PDB entry 5B2J | X-ray diffraction, 2.60 A resolution | chains B and J of the 10 polymer chains in the assembly

# Chain B
Name: Histone H4
Source organism: Homo sapiens
UniProt: P62805 (H4_HUMAN); residues 0-102 here correspond to UniProt positions 1-103 (UniProt number = residue number + 1)
Sequence (106 residues; each row starts with the number of its first residue; numbers below 1 keep their minus sign (Gly-3 is residue -3)):
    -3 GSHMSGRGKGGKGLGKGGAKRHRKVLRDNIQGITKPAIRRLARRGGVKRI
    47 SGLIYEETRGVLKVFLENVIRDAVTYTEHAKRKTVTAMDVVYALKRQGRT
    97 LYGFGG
Unresolved in the structure: -3 to 20
Construct notes: expression tag (-3 to -1)
Curated features (UniProtKB/Swiss-Prot):
  - DNA-binding region: Lys16 to Lys20
  - modified residue: Ser1 (N-acetylserine), Arg3 (Asymmetric dimethylarginine), Lys5 (N6-(2-hydroxyisobutyryl)lysine), Lys8 (N6-(2-hydroxyisobutyryl)lysine), Lys12 (N6-(2-hydroxyisobutyryl)lysine), Lys16 (N6-(2-hydroxyisobutyryl)lysine), Lys20 (N6,N6,N6-trimethyllysine), Lys31 (N6-(2-hydroxyisobutyryl)lysine), Lys44 (N6-(2-hydroxyisobutyryl)lysine), Ser47 (Phosphoserine), Tyr51 (Phosphotyrosine), Lys59 (N6-(2-hydroxyisobutyryl)lysine), Lys77 (N6-(2-hydroxyisobutyryl)lysine), Lys79 (N6-(2-hydroxyisobutyryl)lysine), Thr80 (Phosphothreonine), Tyr88 (Phosphotyrosine), Lys91 (N6-(2-hydroxyisobutyryl)lysine)
  - cross-link (Glycyl lysine isopeptide (Lys-Gly)): Lys12 (interchain with G-Cter in SUMO2), Lys20 (interchain with G-Cter in SUMO2), Lys31 (interchain with G-Cter in SUMO2), Lys59 (interchain with G-Cter in SUMO2), Lys79 (interchain with G-Cter in SUMO2), Lys91 (interchain with G-Cter in SUMO2)

# Chain J
Molecule: 146-nt DNA strand
Source organism: Homo sapiens
Sequence (146 nucleotides; numbered -73 to 72; the number before each row is that of its first residue; numbers below 1 keep their minus sign (DA-73 is residue -73)):
   -73 ATCAATATCCACGTGCCAGTTATACCAAAAGTGTATTTGGAAACTCCTAA
   -23 CTGAAAAGGCATGTTCACGTGAATTCACGTGAACATGCCTTTTCAGTTAG
    27 GAGTTTCCAAATACACTTTTGGTATAACTGGCACGTGGATATTGAT
Modified residues: 5CM (5-methyl-2'-deoxy-cytidine-5'-monophosphate) at position -62, 5CM (5-methyl-2'-deoxy-cytidine-5'-monophosphate) at position -6, 5CM (5-methyl-2'-deoxy-cytidine-5'-monophosphate) at position 4, 5CM (5-methyl-2'-deoxy-cytidine-5'-monophosphate) at position 60
Ion coordination: Mn2+ site 1 near DG-3 (its only coordinating residue here); Mn2+ site 2 near DG26 (its only coordinating residue here); Mn2+ site 3 near DG47 (its only coordinating residue here)

# How chain B and chain J interact
Contacting residue pairs (14; chain B residue first):
  Val21(B) with DT16(J), phosphate contact
  Arg23(B) with DT17(J), salt bridge to the phosphate
  Arg35(B) with DA8(J), salt bridge to the phosphate
  Lys44(B) with DA8(J), phosphate contact
  Arg45(B) with DG7(J), sugar contact; DA8(J), phosphate contact
  Ile46(B) with DG7(J), sugar contact; DA8(J), hydrogen bond to the phosphate
  Ser47(B) with DG7(J), phosphate contact
  Gly48(B) with DG7(J), hydrogen bond to the phosphate
  Arg78(B) with DG27(J), phosphate contact
  Lys79(B) with DG26(J), phosphate contact; DG27(J), hydrogen bond to the phosphate
  Thr80(B) with DG27(J), hydrogen bond to the phosphate
Also at the interface, not in a pair above, chain B (14 interface residues in all): Arg39, Tyr51, Lys77
Also at the interface, not in a pair above, chain J (8 interface residues in all): DT6, DA9

# Summary
The interface between chain B and chain J involves 14 residues on one side and 8 on the other; the contacts
include 4 hydrogen bonds and 2 salt bridges. Polar pairs include Ile46(B)-DA8(J), Gly48(B)-DG7(J) and
Lys79(B)-DG27(J). UniProt lists a DNA-binding region on chain B.
Here chain B is Histone H4 and chain J is a 146-nt DNA strand, both from Homo sapiens. Entry 5B2J (Human
nucleosome containing CpG methylated DNA) was determined by X-ray diffraction, deposited together with 5B2I.
